Entry 3AY0 (X-ray diffraction, 3.05 A resolution); this record covers chain A.

# Chain A
Name: Uncharacterized protein MJ0883
Source organism: Methanocaldococcus jannaschii
UniProt: Q58293 (Y883_METJA); residue numbers follow UniProt; this construct covers 1-336
Chain sequence (336 residues; row label = number of the first residue in the row):
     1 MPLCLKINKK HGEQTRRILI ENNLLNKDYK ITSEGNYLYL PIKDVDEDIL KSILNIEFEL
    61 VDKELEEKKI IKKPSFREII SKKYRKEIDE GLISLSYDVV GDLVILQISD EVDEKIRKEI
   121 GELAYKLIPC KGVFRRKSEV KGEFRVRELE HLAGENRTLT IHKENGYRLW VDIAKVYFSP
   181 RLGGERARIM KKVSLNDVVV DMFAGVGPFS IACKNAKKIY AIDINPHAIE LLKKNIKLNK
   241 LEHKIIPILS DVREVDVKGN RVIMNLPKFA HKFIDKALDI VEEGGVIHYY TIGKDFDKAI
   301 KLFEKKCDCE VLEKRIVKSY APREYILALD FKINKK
Not modelled in the structure: 1, 69-74, 137-145
Disulfide bonds: C307-C309
Metal / ion sites: Zn2+ site 1 near H11 (its only coordinating residue here); Zn2+ site 2: E111 (shared with 1 residue of chain B); Zn2+ site 3: H227, E230
Small-molecule neighbours: adenosine (ADN): Y177, M202, F203, G205, I222, D223, I224, N225, A228, S250, D251, V252, N265, L266, F273
Curated features (UniProtKB/Swiss-Prot):
  - binding site (S-adenosyl-L-methionine): R186, D223, I224, D251, V252, N265
  - mutagenesis: R145 (R145A: 16-fold decrease in methyltransferase activity. Lack of tRNA-binding), Y177 (Y177A: 20-fold decrease in methyltransferase activity. Reduced affinity for tRNA), G205 (G205A: 33-fold decrease in methyltransferase activity and reduced affinity for tRNA; when associated with A-207), G207 (G207A: 33-fold decrease in methyltransferase activity and reduced affinity for tRNA; when associated with A-205), D223 (D223A: 100-fold decrease in methyltransferase activity. Lack of tRNA-binding), N225 (N225A: 20-fold decrease in methyltransferase activity), P226 (P226A: 16-fold decrease in methyltransferase activity), N265 (N265A/Q: 100-fold decrease in methyltransferase activity; N265H: 3-fold decrease in methyltransferase activity), P267 (P267A: 1000-fold decrease in methyltransferase activity. No change in affinity for tRNA)
From the paper describing this entry:
  - binding site for adenosine: F203, D223, I224, D251, V252, L266
  - conformationally variable residues (order/disorder transition): R136, R145, Y177, R181, E185, R186, N265, P267
  - catalytic residues: E185 (citing earlier work)

# Summary
Ligands of chain A: adenosine. H227 and E230 coordinate Zn2+ site 3. UniProt lists 6
S-adenosyl-L-methionine-binding residues and 9 mutagenesis sites. From the paper: the catalytic residue E185;
a binding site for adenosine at F203, D223 and I224 among others.
Chain A is Uncharacterized protein MJ0883 (Methanocaldococcus jannaschii); the structure, Crystal structure of
Methanocaldococcus jannaschii Trm5 in complex with adenosine, was determined by X-ray diffraction, deposited
together with 3AXZ.
